Entry 8GWA (electron microscopy, 2.90 A resolution); this record covers chains D and B of the 14 polymer chains in the assembly.

Chain D:
Molecule: P840 reaction center 17 kDa protein
Organism: Chlorobaculum tepidum TLS
Reference sequence: Q8KEP5 (PSCD_CHLTE); residues 1-143 here = UniProt positions 1-143
Sequence (143 residues; each row starts with the number of its first residue):
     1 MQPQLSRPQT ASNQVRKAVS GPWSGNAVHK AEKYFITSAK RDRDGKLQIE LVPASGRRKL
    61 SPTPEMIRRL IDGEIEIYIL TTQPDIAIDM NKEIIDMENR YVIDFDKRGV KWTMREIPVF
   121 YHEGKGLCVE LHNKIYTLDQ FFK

Chain B:
Molecule: Photosystem P840 reaction center iron-sulfur protein
Organism: Chlorobaculum tepidum TLS
Reference sequence: Q8KAY1 (Q8KAY1_CHLTE); numbering as in UniProt (aligned over 1-230)
Sequence (230 residues; row label = number of the first residue in the row):
     1 MAEPVENKNQ APAPGAKVPP KGAPAAPKAG APAAPKGPVA PKAGAPAAKT GASAAKQAGK
    61 PRLASLGVTL GRSGVRQESA LPYVKPKAVP PPKPAAPAAK GAPAPKGAPA APAAKAAPGA
   121 PVAKAAPKAK KHYFIIENLC VGCGLCLDKC PPKVNAIGYK FYGDVQEGGF RCYIDQAACI
   181 SCSACFSGDE CPSGALIEVL PDGEVLDFSY TPPERLDFDL RFLHRFHREA
Disordered / not traced: 1-128
Ion coordination: 4Fe-4S cluster Fe site 1: Cys140, Cys143, Cys146, Cys191; 4Fe-4S cluster Fe site 2: Cys150, Cys179, Cys182, Cys185
Small-molecule neighbours:
  - bacteriochlorophyll a (BCL): Phe222, Phe226, His227
  - 4Fe-4S cluster (SF4), molecule 1: Tyr133, Lys149, Cys150, Pro151, Val154, Ala156, Ile157, Ile174, Cys179, Ile180, Ser181, Cys182, Ser183, Ala184, Cys185
  - 4Fe-4S cluster (SF4), molecule 2: Ile135, Cys140, Val141, Gly142, Cys143, Gly144, Leu145, Cys146, Cys172, Cys191, Pro192, Ser193, Ala195, Leu196

How chain D and chain B interact:
Pairs across the interface - 61 pairs, chain D then chain B:
  Ser20(D) - Asp217(B)  hydrogen bond
  Trp23(D) - Pro212(B)
  Ser24(D) - Glu214(B)
  Ser24(D) - Arg215(B)
  Gly25(D) - Thr211(B)
  Gly25(D) - Pro212(B)
  Gly25(D) - Glu214(B)
  Asn26(D) - Asp207(B)  hydrogen bond
  Asn26(D) - Thr211(B)
  Asn26(D) - Glu214(B)
  Val28(D) - Pro192(B)
  Val28(D) - Ser193(B)
  His29(D) - Asp207(B)  salt bridge
  Glu32(D) - Glu214(B)
  Lys33(D) - Leu139(B)
  Phe35(D) - Val205(B)  hydrophobic
  Thr37(D) - Gly203(B)
  Thr37(D) - Val205(B)
  Pro53(D) - Val205(B)
  Ala54(D) - Val205(B)
  Ala54(D) - Leu206(B)
  Ala54(D) - Asp207(B)  hydrogen bond (backbone-backbone)
  Ser55(D) - Leu206(B)
  Ser55(D) - Thr211(B)
  Gly56(D) - Glu204(B)
  Gly56(D) - Leu206(B)
  Leu80(D) - Ile136(B)  hydrophobic
  Leu80(D) - Ile197(B)  hydrophobic
  Leu80(D) - Val205(B)  hydrophobic
  Thr82(D) - Phe134(B)
  Glu98(D) - Lys160(B)  salt bridge
  Tyr101(D) - Tyr162(B)
  Val102(D) - Tyr162(B)  hydrophobic
  Phe105(D) - Phe161(B)  hydrophobic
  Asp106(D) - Tyr159(B)
  Asp106(D) - Tyr173(B)  hydrogen bond
  Arg108(D) - Asn155(B)  hydrogen bond (side chain-backbone)
  Arg108(D) - Ile157(B)
  Arg108(D) - Tyr173(B)  hydrogen bond
  Arg108(D) - Asp175(B)  salt bridge
  Gly109(D) - Lys160(B)
  Gly109(D) - Tyr173(B)
  Trp112(D) - Glu137(B)
  Trp112(D) - Tyr173(B)
  Trp112(D) - Ile174(B)
  Trp112(D) - Asp175(B)  hydrogen bond
  Trp112(D) - Gln176(B)
  Trp112(D) - Ala177(B)  hydrophobic
  Thr113(D) - Glu137(B)
  Thr113(D) - Lys160(B)
  Met114(D) - Phe134(B)  hydrophobic
  Met114(D) - Ile135(B)
  Met114(D) - Ile136(B)
  Met114(D) - Glu137(B)  hydrogen bond (backbone-backbone)
  Met114(D) - Ile197(B)  hydrophobic
  Arg115(D) - Ile136(B)
  Arg115(D) - Glu137(B)  hydrogen bond (side chain-backbone)
  Arg115(D) - Asn138(B)  hydrogen bond
  Glu116(D) - Ile136(B)
  Glu116(D) - Asn138(B)
  Glu116(D) - Leu139(B)
Other interface residues (no listed pair), chain D (31 interface residues in all): Val52, Lys59
Other interface residues (no listed pair), chain B (36 interface residues in all): Ala156, Gly158, Gly194, Asp202, Phe208, Pro213

Summary:
31 residues of chain D face 36 of chain B across their interface; the contacts include 10 hydrogen bonds and 3
salt bridges. Polar contacts include His29(D)-Asp207(B), Glu98(D)-Lys160(B) and Arg108(D)-Asp175(B). Chain B
binds 4Fe-4S cluster and bacteriochlorophyll a.
Here chain D is P840 reaction center 17 kDa protein and chain B is Photosystem P840 reaction center
iron-sulfur protein, both from Chlorobaculum tepidum TLS. Entry 8GWA (Structure of the intact photosynthetic
light-harvesting antenna-reaction center complex from a green sulfur bacterium) was determined by electron
microscopy.
